Entry 8P0A (electron microscopy, 3.67 A resolution); this record covers chains A and C of the 3 polymer chains in the assembly.

[Chain A]
Protein: Structural maintenance of chromosomes protein 1A
Source organism: Homo sapiens
UniProtKB: Q14683 (SMC1A_HUMAN); the construct has insertions or renumbered stretches relative to UniProt, so the offset changes along the chain: 1-178 = UniProt 1-178; 956-977 = UniProt 179-200; 992-1233 = UniProt 992-1233
Chain sequence (456 residues; each row starts with the number of its first residue; note: 777 numbers in that range are skipped by the numbering (no residue carries them; nothing is unmodelled there)):
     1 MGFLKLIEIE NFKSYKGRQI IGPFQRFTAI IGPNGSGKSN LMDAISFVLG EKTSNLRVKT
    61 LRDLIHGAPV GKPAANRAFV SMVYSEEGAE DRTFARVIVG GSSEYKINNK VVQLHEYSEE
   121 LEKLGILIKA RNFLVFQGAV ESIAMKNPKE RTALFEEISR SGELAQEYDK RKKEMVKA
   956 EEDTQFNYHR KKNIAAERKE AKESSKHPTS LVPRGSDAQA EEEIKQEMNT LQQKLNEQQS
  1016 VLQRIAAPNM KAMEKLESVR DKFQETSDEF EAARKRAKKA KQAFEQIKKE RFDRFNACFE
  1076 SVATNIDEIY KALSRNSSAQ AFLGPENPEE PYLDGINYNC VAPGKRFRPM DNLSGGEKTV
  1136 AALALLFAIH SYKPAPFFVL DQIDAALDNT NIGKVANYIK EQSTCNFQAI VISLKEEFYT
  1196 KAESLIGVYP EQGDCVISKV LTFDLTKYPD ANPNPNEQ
Not modelled in the structure: 1, 956-1049, 1228-1233
Construct notes: linker (978-991); engineered mutation Gln-1157 (Glu in Q14683)
Curated features (UniProtKB/Swiss-Prot):
  - binding site (ATP): Gly-32 to Ser-39
  - modified residue: Lys-1037 (N6-acetyllysine)
Ligand contacts:
  - ATP (adenosine-5'-triphosphate), molecule 1: Lys-13, Ser-14, Pro-33, Asn-34, Gly-35, Ser-36, Gly-37, Lys-38, Ser-39, Asn-40, Asp-43, Arg-57, Asp-63, Ile-65, His-66, Gly-67, Ala-68, Pro-69, Gln-137, Gln-1157, Cys-1210, Val-1211
  - ATP, molecule 2: Lys-1120, Arg-1123, Asn-1127, Leu-1128, Ser-1129, Gly-1130, Gly-1131, Ala-1161, Asp-1163
Reported in the primary citation:
  - binding site for ATP: Gln-137
  - mutagenesis - R57A: abolished catalytic activity on isolated SMC1A-HD
  - mutagenesis - R57A: decreased catalytic activity on SMC3CC/RAD21N

[Chain C]
Protein: 64-kDa C-terminal product
Source organism: Homo sapiens
UniProtKB: O60216 (RAD21_HUMAN); numbering as in UniProt (aligned over 558-629)
Chain sequence (81 residues; row label = number of the first residue in the row):
   557 MKRTQQMLHG LQRALAKTGA ESISLLELCR NTNRKQAAAK FYSFLVLKKQ QAIELTQEEP
   617 YSDIIATPGP RFHGSLEVLF Q
Not modelled in the structure: 557-577, 627-637
Construct notes: initiating methionine (557); expression tag (630-637)
Curated features (UniProtKB/Swiss-Prot):
  - modified residue: Thr-623 (Phosphothreonine)
  - natural variant: Cys-585 (C585R: In CDLS4), Ala-622 (A622T: In MGS)

[How chain A and chain C interact]
Pairs across the interface (48; chain A residue first):
  Pro-23(A) / Pro-616(C)
  Pro-23(A) / Tyr-617(C)  hydrogen bond (backbone-side chain)
  Gln-25(A) / Tyr-617(C)  hydrogen bond
  Ile-31(A) / Tyr-598(C)  hydrophobic
  Gly-32(A) / Tyr-598(C)  hydrogen bond (backbone-side chain)
  Gly-32(A) / Leu-601(C)
  Pro-33(A) / Leu-601(C)
  Pro-33(A) / Val-602(C)  hydrophobic
  Pro-33(A) / Lys-605(C)
  Leu-1189(A) / Tyr-598(C)
  Glu-1191(A) / Lys-591(C)
  Glu-1191(A) / Ala-594(C)
  Glu-1191(A) / Ala-595(C)  hydrogen bond (side chain-backbone)
  Tyr-1194(A) / Tyr-598(C)
  Thr-1195(A) / Lys-591(C)
  Lys-1196(A) / Arg-590(C)
  Ser-1199(A) / Tyr-617(C)
  Leu-1200(A) / Ala-594(C)  hydrophobic
  Leu-1200(A) / Phe-597(C)
  Gly-1202(A) / Leu-601(C)
  Val-1203(A) / Leu-601(C)
  Tyr-1204(A) / Lys-604(C)
  Tyr-1204(A) / Leu-611(C)
  Glu-1206(A) / Lys-604(C)  salt bridge
  Leu-1216(A) / Leu-611(C)  hydrophobic
  Leu-1216(A) / Gln-613(C)
  Leu-1216(A) / Ile-620(C)  hydrophobic
  Thr-1217(A) / Gln-613(C)  hydrogen bond (backbone-side chain)
  Thr-1217(A) / Pro-616(C)  hydrogen bond (side chain-backbone)
  Thr-1217(A) / Tyr-617(C)
  Phe-1218(A) / Leu-581(C)  hydrophobic
  Phe-1218(A) / Phe-597(C)  hydrophobic
  Phe-1218(A) / Tyr-617(C)
  Phe-1218(A) / Ile-620(C)  hydrophobic
  Leu-1220(A) / Arg-590(C)
  Thr-1221(A) / Arg-590(C)
  Lys-1222(A) / Leu-582(C)
  Tyr-1223(A) / Leu-582(C)
  Tyr-1223(A) / Cys-585(C)
  Tyr-1223(A) / Ala-593(C)  hydrophobic
  Pro-1224(A) / Thr-588(C)
  Pro-1224(A) / Asn-589(C)
  Pro-1224(A) / Arg-590(C)  hydrogen bond (backbone-backbone)
  Asp-1225(A) / Asn-589(C)
  Ala-1226(A) / Asn-589(C)
  Ala-1226(A) / Arg-590(C)
  Ala-1226(A) / Lys-591(C)
  Asn-1227(A) / Asn-589(C)
Other interface residues (no listed pair), chain A (36 interface residues in all): Gly-22, Asn-34, Glu-1192, Glu-1198, Ile-1201, Pro-1205, Gln-1207, Val-1215, Asp-1219
Other interface residues (no listed pair), chain C (23 interface residues in all): Gln-607, Ser-618

[Overview]
36 residues of chain A and 23 residues of chain C are in contact, with 7 hydrogen bonds and 1 salt bridge.
Among the polar pairs are Glu-1206(A)/Lys-604(C), Pro-23(A)/Tyr-617(C) and Gln-25(A)/Tyr-617(C). Ligands of
chain A: ATP. From the paper: a binding site for ATP at Gln-137(A); R57A of chain A abolishes catalytic
activity on isolated SMC1A-HD.
Chain A is Structural maintenance of chromosomes protein 1A and chain C is 64-kDa C-terminal product, both
from Homo sapiens; the structure, Human Cohesin ATPase module, was determined by electron microscopy,
deposited together with 8PQ5, 8RO6, 8RO7, 8RO8, 8RO9, 8ROA and 11 further entries.
